Entry 1XXC (X-ray diffraction, 2.80 A resolution); this record covers chains A and C of the 6 polymer chains in the assembly.

Chain A (and C):
Molecule: Arginine repressor
Source organism: Escherichia coli K12
Notes: fragment: initiator met plus c-terminal residues 80 - 156; chain C of this document is another copy of the same molecule, construct and numbering; everything in this record applies to it too
Reference sequence: P0A6D0 (ARGR_ECOLI); residue numbers follow UniProt; this construct covers 80-156
Amino-acid sequence (78 residues; row label = number of the first residue in the row):
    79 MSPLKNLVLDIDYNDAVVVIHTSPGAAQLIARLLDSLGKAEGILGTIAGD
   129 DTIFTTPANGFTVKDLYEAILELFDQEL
Disordered / not traced: 79-80, 153-156
Swiss-Prot annotation at these positions:
  - mutagenesis: Ala105 (A105V: Defective binding to arginine and to ARG box), Gly123 (G123D: Defective binding to arginine and to ARG box. Forms dimers not hexamers)

Interface between chain A and chain C:
Pairs across the interface (21):
  Ala94(A) with Asn92(C); Ala94(C), hydrophobic
  Asp113(A) with Asp128(C)
  Lys117(A) with Asp88(C), salt bridge; Asp90(C)
  Leu122(A) with Asp90(C); Val97(C), hydrophobic; His99(C), hydrogen bond (backbone-side chain)
  Gly123(A) with Val97(C); His99(C); Phe132(C)
  Thr124(A) with Thr130(C)
  Ile125(A) with Ile125(C), hydrophobic; Ala126(C); Gly127(C); Phe132(C), hydrophobic
  Thr134(A) with Asn92(C), hydrogen bond; Phe132(C)
  Pro135(A) with Asn92(C)
  Asn137(A) with Asp90(C), hydrogen bond; Tyr91(C), hydrogen bond (side chain-backbone)
Interface residues without a listed pair, chain A (11 interface residues in all): Phe132

In short:
11 residues of chain A face 13 of chain C across their interface; the contacts include 4 hydrogen bonds and 1
salt bridge. Among the polar pairs are Lys117(A)-Asp88(C), Leu122(A)-His99(C) and Thr134(A)-Asn92(C). UniProt
lists 2 mutagenesis sites on chain A.
Both chains are Arginine repressor (Escherichia coli K12). Entry 1XXC (C-terminal domain of escherichia coli
arginine repressor) was determined by X-ray diffraction, deposited together with 1XXA and 1XXB.
